Entry 3PDD (X-ray diffraction, 1.72 A resolution); this record covers chain A.

[Chain A]
Name: Glycoside hydrolase, family 9
Source organism: Clostridium thermocellum
UniProt: A3DCH2 (A3DCH2_CLOTH); residues 2-182 here correspond to UniProt positions 823-1003 (UniProt number = residue number + 821)
Sequence (190 residues; numbered 1 to 190; the number before each row is that of its first residue):
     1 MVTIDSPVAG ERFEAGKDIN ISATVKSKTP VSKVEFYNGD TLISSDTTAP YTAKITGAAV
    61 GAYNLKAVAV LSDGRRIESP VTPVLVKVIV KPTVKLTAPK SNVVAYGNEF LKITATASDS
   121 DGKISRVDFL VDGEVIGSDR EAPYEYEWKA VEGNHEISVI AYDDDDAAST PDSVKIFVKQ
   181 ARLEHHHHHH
Sequence notes: expression tag (1, 183-190)
Ion coordination: Ca2+ site 1: D46, T48, P50; Ca2+ site 2: V90, D119, D121, D163; Ca2+ site 3: D139, E141, P143; Ca2+ site 4 near D172 (its only coordinating residue here)

[Overview]
The Ca2+ site 1 is built by D46, T48 and P50. The Ca2+ site 2 is built by V90, D119, D121 and D163.
Chain A is Glycoside hydrolase, family 9 (Clostridium thermocellum); the structure, Structures of Clostridium
thermocellum CbhA fibronectin(III)-like modules, was determined by X-ray diffraction together with 3PDG and
3PE9 from the same study.
